PDB entry 6ZKZ | X-ray diffraction, 2.30 A resolution | chains A and C of the 5 polymer chains in the assembly

# Chain A
Protein: HLA class I histocompatibility antigen, alpha chain E
Organism: Homo sapiens
UniProt: P13747 (HLAE_HUMAN); residues 1-276 here correspond to UniProt positions 22-297 (UniProt number = residue number + 21)
Chain sequence (276 residues; row label = number of the first residue in the row):
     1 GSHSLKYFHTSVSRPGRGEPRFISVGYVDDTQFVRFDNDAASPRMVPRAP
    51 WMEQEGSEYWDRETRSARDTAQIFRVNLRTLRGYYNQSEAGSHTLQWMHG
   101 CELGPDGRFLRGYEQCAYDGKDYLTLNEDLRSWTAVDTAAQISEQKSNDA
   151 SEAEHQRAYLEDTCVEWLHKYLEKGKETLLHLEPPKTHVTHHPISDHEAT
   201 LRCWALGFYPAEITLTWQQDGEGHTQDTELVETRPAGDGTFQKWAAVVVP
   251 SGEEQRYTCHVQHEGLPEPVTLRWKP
Not modelled in the structure: 1, 223-225
Differences from the reference sequence: engineered mutation Cys116 (Phe137 in P13747)
Disulfide bonds: Cys101-Cys164, Cys203-Cys259
UniProt features mapped onto this chain:
  - region: Lys275, Pro276 (Connecting peptide)
  - binding site (a peptide antigen): Tyr7, Glu63, Ser66, Asn77, Tyr84, Ser143, Lys146, Gln156, Tyr159, Tyr171
  - glycosylation: Asn86 (N-linked (GlcNAc...) asparagine)
From the paper describing this entry:
  - mutagenesis - Y84C, Y84C/A139C, S147C: increased stability
  - mutagenesis - Y84C: abolished binding to T-cell receptor alpha chain
  - mutagenesis - S147C: unchanged binding to HLA-E-inhA- and HLA-E-UL40-specific TCRs
  - mutagenesis - S147C: abolished binding to HLA-E-Gag6V-specific TCRs

# Chain C
Protein: Enoyl-[acyl-carrier-protein] reductase [NADH]
Notes: EC 1.3.1.9
Chain sequence (9 residues; row label = number of the first residue in the row):
     1 RLPAKAPLX
Modified / non-standard residues: QM8 (6-Sulfanyl-L-norleucine) at position 9

# Chain A / chain C interface
Residue-residue contacts (42; chain A residue first):
  Leu5(A) with Arg1(C)
  Tyr7(A) with Arg1(C), hydrogen bond (side chain-backbone); Leu2(C), hydrophobic
  His9(A) with Leu2(C)
  Met45(A) with Leu2(C), hydrophobic
  Tyr59(A) with Arg1(C)
  Arg62(A) with Arg1(C); Ala4(C)
  Glu63(A) with Arg1(C), salt bridge; Leu2(C), hydrogen bond (side chain-backbone)
  Ser66(A) with Leu2(C); Pro3(C)
  Ala67(A) with Leu2(C)
  Thr70(A) with Ala6(C)
  Ile73(A) with Ala6(C); Pro7(C)
  Phe74(A) with Ala6(C), hydrophobic
  Val76(A) with Leu8(C), hydrophobic
  Asn77(A) with Pro7(C), hydrogen bond (side chain-backbone); Leu8(C); QM8_9(C), hydrogen bond (side chain-backbone)
  Thr80(A) with QM8_9(C)
  Tyr84(A) with QM8_9(C), hydrogen bond (side chain-backbone)
  Trp97(A) with Pro3(C), hydrophobic; Lys5(C); Ala6(C), hydrophobic; Pro7(C)
  His99(A) with Pro3(C)
  Cys116(A) with QM8_9(C), disulfide
  Ser143(A) with QM8_9(C), hydrogen bond (side chain-backbone)
  Lys146(A) with Leu8(C); QM8_9(C), hydrogen bond (side chain-backbone)
  Ser147(A) with Leu8(C)
  Glu152(A) with Leu8(C), hydrogen bond (side chain-backbone)
  His155(A) with Lys5(C)
  Gln156(A) with Lys5(C), hydrogen bond (side chain-backbone)
  Tyr159(A) with Arg1(C), hydrogen bond (side chain-backbone); Leu2(C); Pro3(C)
  Thr163(A) with Arg1(C)
  Trp167(A) with Arg1(C)
  Tyr171(A) with Arg1(C), hydrogen bond (side chain-backbone)
Also at the interface, not in a pair above, chain A (34 interface residues in all): Leu81, Leu95, Tyr123, Leu124, Trp133
Disulfides between the chains: Cys116(A)-QM8_9(C)

# In short
34 residues of chain A and 9 residues of chain C are in contact; the contacts include 1 disulfide bond, 11
hydrogen bonds and 1 salt bridge. Polar pairs include Glu63(A)-Arg1(C), Tyr7(A)-Arg1(C) and Glu63(A)-Leu2(C).
The paper reports that Y84C, Y84C/A139C and S147C of chain A increase stability; Y84C of chain A abolishes
binding to T-cell receptor alpha chain.
Chain A is HLA class I histocompatibility antigen, alpha chain E (Homo sapiens) and chain C is
Enoyl-[acyl-carrier-protein] reductase [NADH]; the structure, Crystal structure of InhA:01 TCR in complex with
HLA-E (F116C) bound to InhA (53-61 H4C), was determined by X-ray diffraction (same publication as 6ZKW, 6ZKX,
6ZKY, 7NDQ, 7NDT and 7NDU).
